PDB entry 9G0Q | electron microscopy, 3.20 A resolution | chains B and C of the 12 polymer chains in the assembly

Chain B (and C):
Protein: Tubulin beta-4 chain
Source organism: Xenopus laevis
Notes: chain C of this document is another copy of the same molecule, construct and numbering; everything in this record applies to it too
Reference sequence: P30883 (TBB4_XENLA); residues 1-445 here = UniProt positions 1-445
Amino-acid sequence (445 residues; each row starts with the number of its first residue):
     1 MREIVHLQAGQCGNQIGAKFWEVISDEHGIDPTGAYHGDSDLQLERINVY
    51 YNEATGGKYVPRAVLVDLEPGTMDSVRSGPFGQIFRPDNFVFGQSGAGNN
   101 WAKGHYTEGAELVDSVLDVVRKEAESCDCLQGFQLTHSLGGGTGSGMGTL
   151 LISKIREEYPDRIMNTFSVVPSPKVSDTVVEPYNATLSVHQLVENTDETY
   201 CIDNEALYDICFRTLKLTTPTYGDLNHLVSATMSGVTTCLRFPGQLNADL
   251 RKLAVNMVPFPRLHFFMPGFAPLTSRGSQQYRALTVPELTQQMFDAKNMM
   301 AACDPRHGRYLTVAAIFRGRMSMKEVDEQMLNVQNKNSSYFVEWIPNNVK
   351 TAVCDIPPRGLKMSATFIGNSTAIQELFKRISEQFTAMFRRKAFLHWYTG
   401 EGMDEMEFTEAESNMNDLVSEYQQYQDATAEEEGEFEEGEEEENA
Not modelled in the structure: 431-445
Ligand contacts:
  - GDP (guanosine-5'-diphosphate): Gly-10, Gln-11, Cys-12, Gln-15, Ile-16, Asp-67, Ala-97, Asn-99, Ser-138, Gly-140, Gly-141, Gly-142, Thr-143, Gly-144, Val-169, Asp-177, Glu-181, Asn-204, Tyr-222, Asn-226
  - GTP (guanosine-5'-triphosphate): Gln-245, Leu-246, Lys-252
UniProt features mapped onto this chain:
  - motif: Met-1 to Ile-4 (MREI motif)
  - binding site (GTP): Gln-11, Glu-69, Ser-138, Gly-142, Thr-143, Gly-144, Asn-204, Asn-226
  - binding site (Mg(2+)): Glu-69
  - modified residue: Glu-438 (5-glutamyl polyglutamate)

Chain B / chain C interface:
Contacting residue pairs - 13 pairs, chain B then chain C:
  Glu-53(B) with Ala-283(C)
  Ala-54(B) with Gln-280(C); Arg-282(C)
  Thr-55(B) with Arg-282(C); Ala-283(C), hydrogen bond (side chain-backbone)
  Lys-58(B) with Gln-280(C)
  Val-60(B) with Tyr-281(C), hydrophobic
  Gln-83(B) with Tyr-281(C), hydrogen bond (backbone-side chain)
  Ile-84(B) with Tyr-281(C)
  Arg-86(B) with Tyr-281(C)
  Pro-87(B) with Tyr-281(C)
  Lys-122(B) with Gln-291(C)
  Glu-125(B) with Lys-336(C), salt bridge
Other interface residues (no listed pair), chain B (12 interface residues in all): Phe-85
Other interface residues (no listed pair), chain C (7 interface residues in all): Ser-278

Summary:
The interface between chain B and chain C involves 12 residues on one side and 7 on the other, with 2 hydrogen
bonds and 1 salt bridge. Polar pairs include Glu-125(B)/Lys-336(C), Thr-55(B)/Ala-283(C) and
Gln-83(B)/Tyr-281(C). Chain B binds GDP and GTP.
Chain B and chain C are both Tubulin beta-4 chain (Xenopus laevis); the structure, Xenopus laevis undecorated
microtubule - 15 protofilament, 3-start helix, was determined by electron microscopy, deposited together with
9FVJ, 9G0O, 9G0P, 9G0R, 9G0S and 9G0T.
